PDB entry 9AZ9 | X-ray diffraction, 2.00 A resolution | chain A

== Chain A ==
Molecule: Photoactive yellow protein
Organism: Halorhodospira halophila
UniProtKB: P16113 (PYP_HALHA); numbering as in UniProt (aligned over 1-125)
Sequence (125 residues; numbered 1 to 125; the number before each row is that of its first residue):
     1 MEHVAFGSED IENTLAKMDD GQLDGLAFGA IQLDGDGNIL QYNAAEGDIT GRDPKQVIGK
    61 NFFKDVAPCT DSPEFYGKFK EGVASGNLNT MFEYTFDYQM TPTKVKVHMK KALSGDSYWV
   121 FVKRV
Covalent attachments: 4'-hydroxycinnamic acid (HC4) linked to Cys69
Ligand contacts: 4'-hydroxycinnamic acid (HC4): Ile31, Tyr42, Glu46, Thr50, Arg52, Phe62, Val66, Ala67, Pro68, Thr70, Phe96, Asp97, Tyr98
UniProt features mapped onto this chain:
  - modified residue: Cys69 (S-(4-hydroxycinnamyl)cysteine)

== Overview ==
Covalently linked 4'-hydroxycinnamic acid: at Cys69.
Chain A is Photoactive yellow protein (Halorhodospira halophila); the structure, Chloride Sites in Photoactive
Yellow Protein (Chloride-Free Reference Structure), was determined by X-ray diffraction (same publication as
9AZ7).
